Entry 6MZX (electron microscopy, 3.00 A resolution); this record covers chains A2 and A5 of the 9 polymer chains in the assembly.

# Chain A2 (and A5)
Molecule: Microcompartments protein HO-5815
From: Haliangium ochraceum (strain DSM 14365 / JCM 11303 / SMP-2)
Notes: chain A5 of this document is another copy of the same molecule, construct and numbering; everything in this record applies to it too
UniProtKB: D0LID5 (D0LID5_HALO1); numbering as in UniProt (aligned over 1-99)
Sequence (99 residues; each row starts with the number of its first residue):
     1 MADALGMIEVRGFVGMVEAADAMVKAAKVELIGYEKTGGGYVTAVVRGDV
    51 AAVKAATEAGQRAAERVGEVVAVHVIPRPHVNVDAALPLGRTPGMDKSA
Unresolved in the structure: 1, 94-99
UniProt features mapped onto this chain:
  - mutagenesis: K28 (K28A: Forms larger hexamer patches, increases hexamer stacking), R78 (R78A: Forms smaller hexamer patches)

# How chain A2 and chain A5 interact
Contacting residue pairs - 6 pairs, chain A2 then chain A5:
  V50(A2) - A51(A5)  hydrophobic
  A51(A2) - A51(A5)
  P77(A2) - A26(A5)
  P77(A2) - A55(A5)  hydrophobic
  R78(A2) - A26(A5)
  R78(A2) - K28(A5)
Interface residues without a listed pair, chain A2 (5 interface residues in all): K54
Interface residues without a listed pair, chain A5 (6 interface residues in all): A27, A52

# Summary
The interface between chain A2 and chain A5 involves 5 residues on one side and 6 on the other. From UniProt:
2 mutagenesis sites on chain A2.
Chain A2 and chain A5 are both Microcompartments protein HO-5815 (Haliangium ochraceum (strain DSM 14365 / JCM
11303 / SMP-2)); the structure, Cryo-EM structure of the HO BMC shell: Icosahedral reconstruction (main
population), was determined by electron microscopy (same publication as 6MZU, 6MZV, 6MZY, 6N06, 6N07, 6N09,
6N0F and 6N0G).
